Entry 7L58 (electron microscopy, 5.07 A resolution (low resolution: residue-level contacts below are approximate; hydrogen-bond / salt-bridge calls are withheld)); this record covers chains A and B of the 5 polymer chains in the assembly.

== Chain A (and B) ==
Protein: Spike glycoprotein
Organism: Severe acute respiratory syndrome coronavirus 2
Notes: chain B of this document is another copy of the same molecule, construct and numbering; everything in this record applies to it too
UniProt: P0DTC2 (SPIKE_SARS2); residue numbers follow UniProt; this construct covers 1-1208
Chain sequence (1288 residues; each row starts with the number of its first residue):
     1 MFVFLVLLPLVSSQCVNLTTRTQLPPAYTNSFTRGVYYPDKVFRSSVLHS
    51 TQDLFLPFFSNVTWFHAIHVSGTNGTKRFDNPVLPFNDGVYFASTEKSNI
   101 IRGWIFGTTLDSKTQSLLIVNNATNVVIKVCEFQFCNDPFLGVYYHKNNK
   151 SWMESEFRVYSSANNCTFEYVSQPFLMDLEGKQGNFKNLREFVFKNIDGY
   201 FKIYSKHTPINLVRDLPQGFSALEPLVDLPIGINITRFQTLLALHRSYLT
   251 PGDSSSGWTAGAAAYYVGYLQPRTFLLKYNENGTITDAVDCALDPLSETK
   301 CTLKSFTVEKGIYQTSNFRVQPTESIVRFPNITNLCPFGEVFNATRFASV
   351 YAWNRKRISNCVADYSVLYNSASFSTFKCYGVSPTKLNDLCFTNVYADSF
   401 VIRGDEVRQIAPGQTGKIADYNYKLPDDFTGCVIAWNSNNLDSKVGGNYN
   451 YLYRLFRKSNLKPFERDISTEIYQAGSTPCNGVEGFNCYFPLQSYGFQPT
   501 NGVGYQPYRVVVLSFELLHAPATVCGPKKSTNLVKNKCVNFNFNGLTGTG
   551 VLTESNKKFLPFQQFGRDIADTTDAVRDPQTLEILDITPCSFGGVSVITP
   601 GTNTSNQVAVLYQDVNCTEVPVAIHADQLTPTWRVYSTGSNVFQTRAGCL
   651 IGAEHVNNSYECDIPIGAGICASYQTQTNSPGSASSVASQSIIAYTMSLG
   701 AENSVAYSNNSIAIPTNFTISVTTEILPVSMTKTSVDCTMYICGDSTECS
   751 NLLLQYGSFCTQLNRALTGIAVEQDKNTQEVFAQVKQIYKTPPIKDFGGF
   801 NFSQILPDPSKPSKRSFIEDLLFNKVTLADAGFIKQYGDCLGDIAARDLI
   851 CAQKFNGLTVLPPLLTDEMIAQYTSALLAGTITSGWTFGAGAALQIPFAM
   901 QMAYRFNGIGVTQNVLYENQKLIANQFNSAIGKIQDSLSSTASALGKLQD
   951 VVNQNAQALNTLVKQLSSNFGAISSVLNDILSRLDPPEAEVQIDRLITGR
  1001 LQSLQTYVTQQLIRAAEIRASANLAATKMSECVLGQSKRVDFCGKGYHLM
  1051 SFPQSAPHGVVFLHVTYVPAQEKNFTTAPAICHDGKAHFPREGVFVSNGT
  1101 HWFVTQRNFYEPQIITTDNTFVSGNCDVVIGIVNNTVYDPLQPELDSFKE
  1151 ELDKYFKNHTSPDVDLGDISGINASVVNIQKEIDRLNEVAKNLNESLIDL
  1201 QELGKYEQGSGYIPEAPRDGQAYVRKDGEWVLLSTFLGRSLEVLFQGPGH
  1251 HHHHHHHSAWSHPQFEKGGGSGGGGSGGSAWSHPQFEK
Not modelled in the structure: 1-13, 71-75, 618-640, 677-688, 828-848, 941-943, 1147-1288 (chain B: 1-13, 71-75, 618-639, 677-688, 829-848, 941-943, 1147-1288)
Disulfides: Cys-15/Cys-136, Cys-131/Cys-166, Cys-291/Cys-301, Cys-336/Cys-361, Cys-379/Cys-432, Cys-391/Cys-525, Cys-480/Cys-488, Cys-538/Cys-590, Cys-617/Cys-649, Cys-662/Cys-671, Cys-738/Cys-760, Cys-743/Cys-749, Cys-1032/Cys-1043, Cys-1082/Cys-1126
Covalently attached groups: N-acetylglucosamine (NAG) linked to Asn-61, Asn-282, Asn-331, Asn-343, Asn-603, Asn-616, Asn-657, Asn-709, Asn-717, Asn-801, Asn-1074, Asn-1098, Asn-1134
Construct notes: engineered mutation Gly-682 (Arg in P0DTC2), Ser-683 (Arg in P0DTC2), Ser-685 (Arg in P0DTC2), Pro-986 (Lys in P0DTC2), Pro-987 (Val in P0DTC2); expression tag (1209-1288)
UniProt features mapped onto this chain:
  - region: Asn-280 to Cys-301 (Putative superantigen), Arg-403 to Asp-405 (Integrin-binding motif), Asn-448 to Phe-456 (Immunodominant HLA epitope recognized by the CD8+), Pro-681, Ala-684 (Putative superantigen), Ser-816 to Tyr-837 (Fusion peptide 1), Lys-835 to Phe-855 (Fusion peptide 2), Asp-1163 to Glu-1202 (Heptad repeat 2)
  - site: Arg-815, Ser-816 (Cleavage)
  - glycosylation: Asn-17 (N-linked (GlcNAc...) (complex) asparagine), Asn-61 (N-linked (GlcNAc...) (hybrid) asparagine), Asn-74 (N-linked (GlcNAc...) (complex) asparagine), Asn-122 (N-linked (GlcNAc...) (hybrid) asparagine), Asn-149 (N-linked (GlcNAc...) (complex) asparagine), Asn-165 (N-linked (GlcNAc...) (complex) asparagine), Asn-234 (N-linked (GlcNAc...) (high mannose) asparagine), Asn-282 (N-linked (GlcNAc...) (complex) asparagine), Thr-323 (O-linked (GalNAc) threonine), Ser-325 (O-linked (HexNAc...) serine), Asn-331 (N-linked (GlcNAc...) (complex) asparagine), Asn-343 (N-linked (GlcNAc...) (complex) asparagine), Asn-603 (N-linked (GlcNAc...) (hybrid) asparagine), Asn-616 (N-linked (GlcNAc...) (complex) asparagine), Asn-657 (N-linked (GlcNAc...) (complex) asparagine), Thr-676 (O-linked (GlcNAc...) threonine), Thr-678 (O-linked (GlcNAc...) threonine), Asn-709 (N-linked (GlcNAc...) (high mannose) asparagine), Asn-717 (N-linked (GlcNAc...) (hybrid) asparagine), Asn-801 (N-linked (GlcNAc...) (hybrid) asparagine) and 6 more in UniProt

== Chain A / chain B interface ==
Residue-residue contacts (45):
  Gly-381(A) with Arg-983(B)
  Val-382(A) with Arg-983(B)
  Ser-383(A) with Arg-983(B); Asp-985(B)
  Lys-386(A) with Ser-982(B); Arg-983(B)
  Thr-547(A) with Asn-978(B)
  Gln-563(A) with Lys-41(B)
  Gln-564(A) with Lys-41(B)
  Phe-565(A) with Lys-41(B); Val-42(B); Phe-43(B)
  Gly-566(A) with Phe-43(B)
  Arg-567(A) with Phe-43(B); Arg-44(B); Ser-45(B)
  Asp-568(A) with Ser-45(B)
  Ile-569(A) with Ser-45(B)
  Ala-668(A) with Pro-863(B); Leu-864(B)
  Gly-669(A) with Leu-864(B)
  Gly-700(A) with Lys-786(B)
  Ala-701(A) with Lys-786(B); Gln-787(B); Ile-788(B)
  Glu-702(A) with Ile-788(B)
  Asn-703(A) with Ile-788(B); Tyr-789(B); Lys-790(B)
  Ser-704(A) with Lys-790(B)
  Ala-706(A) with Gln-895(B)
  Ser-708(A) with Pro-897(B)
  Asn-709(A) with Pro-897(B)
  Asn-710(A) with Pro-897(B)
  Ser-711(A) with Gln-895(B); Ile-896(B); Pro-897(B)
  Ile-712(A) with Gln-895(B)
  Ala-713(A) with Leu-894(B); Gln-895(B)
  Ser-968(A) with Gln-755(B)
  Val-1040(A) with Ser-1030(B)
  Pro-1069(A) with Ala-892(B)
  Ser-1123(A) with Asn-914(B)
  Val-1128(A) with Tyr-917(B)
Other interface residues (no listed pair), chain A (39 interface residues in all): Asp-389, Phe-559, Phe-562, Pro-589, Val-705, Tyr-707, Phe-970, Gly-1046
Other interface residues (no listed pair), chain B (35 interface residues in all): Ser-46, Val-47, Pro-792, Asp-796, Phe-855, Thr-883, Ser-884, Ala-890, Leu-984, Glu-1031

== In short ==
39 residues of chain A and 35 residues of chain B are in contact. Covalently linked N-acetylglucosamine: at
Asn-61(A), Asn-282(A), Asn-331(A), Asn-343(A), Asn-603(A) and Asn-616(A) and 7 more.
Both chains are Spike glycoprotein (Severe acute respiratory syndrome coronavirus 2). Entry 7L58 (Cryo-EM
structure of the SARS-CoV-2 spike glycoprotein bound to Fab H4) was determined by electron microscopy (same
publication as 7L56, 7L57 and 7L5B).
